PDB entry 6RDR | electron microscopy, 4.10 A resolution (low resolution: residue-level contacts below are approximate; hydrogen-bond / salt-bridge calls are withheld) | chains 1 and 7 of the 31 polymer chains in the assembly

== Chain 1 ==
Protein: ATP synthase associated protein ASA1
Organism: Polytomella sp. Pringsheim 198.80
UniProt: Q85JD5 (Q85JD5_9CHLO); numbering as in UniProt (aligned over 1-618)
Sequence (618 residues; numbered 1 to 618; the number before each row is that of its first residue):
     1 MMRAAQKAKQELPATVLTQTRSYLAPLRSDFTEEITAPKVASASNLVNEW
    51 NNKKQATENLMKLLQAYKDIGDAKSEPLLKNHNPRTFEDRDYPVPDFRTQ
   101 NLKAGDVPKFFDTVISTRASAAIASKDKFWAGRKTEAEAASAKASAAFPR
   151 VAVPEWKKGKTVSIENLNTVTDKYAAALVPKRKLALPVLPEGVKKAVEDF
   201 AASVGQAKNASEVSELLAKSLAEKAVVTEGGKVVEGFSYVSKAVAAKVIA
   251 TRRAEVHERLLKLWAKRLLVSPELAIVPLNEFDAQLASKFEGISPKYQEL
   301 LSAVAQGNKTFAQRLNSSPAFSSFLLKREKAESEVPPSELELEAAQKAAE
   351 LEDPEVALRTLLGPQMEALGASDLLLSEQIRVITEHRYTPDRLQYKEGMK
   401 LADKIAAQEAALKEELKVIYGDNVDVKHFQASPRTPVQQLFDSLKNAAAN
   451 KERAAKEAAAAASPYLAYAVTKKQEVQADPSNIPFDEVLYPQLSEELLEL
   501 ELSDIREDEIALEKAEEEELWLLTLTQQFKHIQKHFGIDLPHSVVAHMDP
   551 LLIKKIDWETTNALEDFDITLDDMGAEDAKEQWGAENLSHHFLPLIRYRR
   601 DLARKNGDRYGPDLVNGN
Not modelled in the structure: 1-22, 618

== Chain 7 ==
Protein: Mitochondrial ATP synthase associated protein ASA7
Organism: Polytomella sp. Pringsheim 198.80
UniProt: D8V7I2 (D8V7I2_9CHLO); numbering as in UniProt (aligned over 1-190)
Sequence (190 residues; row label = number of the first residue in the row):
     1 MSSVRAGVEAGRRDLTTFTFSGLQDAPVAALSGSIKLNVAAKAGKAEVTV
    51 AAGAAKAATQVSAAALRKLSGSKISLAEVARISVLHSSIQNYLLSLSNER
   101 YQLLSQWPDFTTMYGKDFYYRAHPEDLKKFYDAADEYYKLYETVTEFDSL
   151 SALASQVVPNYAARRRSTVHPAIGSTVADGAFTNFLLSKQ
Not modelled in the structure: 1-14

== How chain 1 and chain 7 interact ==
Residue-residue contacts - 99 pairs, chain 1 then chain 7:
  Y23(1) - I82(7)
  Y23(1) - S151(7)
  Y23(1) - A152(7)
  Y23(1) - S155(7)
  L24(1) - S155(7)
  A25(1) - S155(7)
  P26(1) - P159(7)
  R28(1) - P159(7)
  R28(1) - N160(7)
  R28(1) - A163(7)
  R28(1) - R166(7)
  D30(1) - R166(7)
  F31(1) - R166(7)
  F31(1) - T168(7)
  T32(1) - A163(7)
  T32(1) - R164(7)
  T32(1) - R166(7)
  T32(1) - S167(7)
  T32(1) - T168(7)
  E33(1) - T168(7)
  I35(1) - I173(7)
  I35(1) - G174(7)
  I35(1) - A178(7)
  T36(1) - R164(7)
  T36(1) - S175(7)
  L46(1) - R100(7)
  V47(1) - L103(7)
  W50(1) - R100(7)
  W50(1) - L103(7)
  W50(1) - L104(7)
  W50(1) - L140(7)
  K53(1) - E136(7)
  K54(1) - Q106(7)
  K54(1) - W107(7)
  T57(1) - W107(7)
  T57(1) - A133(7)
  L60(1) - K129(7)
  L60(1) - F130(7)
  M61(1) - P108(7)
  M61(1) - D109(7)
  M61(1) - F110(7)
  M61(1) - M113(7)
  L63(1) - D126(7)
  L64(1) - M113(7)
  L64(1) - A122(7)
  L64(1) - L127(7)
  L64(1) - F130(7)
  Q65(1) - M113(7)
  Q65(1) - F118(7)
  Y67(1) - R121(7)
  Y67(1) - A122(7)
  Y67(1) - H123(7)
  Y67(1) - D126(7)
  K68(1) - D117(7)
  K68(1) - F118(7)
  G71(1) - R121(7)
  D72(1) - R121(7)
  E76(1) - R121(7)
  L78(1) - Y120(7)
  L78(1) - R121(7)
  L79(1) - Y120(7)
  H82(1) - Y120(7)
  H82(1) - A122(7)
  W130(1) - A122(7)
  W130(1) - H123(7)
  K134(1) - D126(7)
  P149(1) - P108(7)
  P149(1) - D109(7)
  R150(1) - S105(7)
  R150(1) - Q106(7)
  R150(1) - W107(7)
  R150(1) - P108(7)
  R150(1) - D109(7)
  V151(1) - S105(7)
  V151(1) - W107(7)
  V151(1) - P108(7)
  V151(1) - D109(7)
  V151(1) - Y137(7)
  V153(1) - S105(7)
  V153(1) - Y137(7)
  V153(1) - Y141(7)
  P154(1) - Y101(7)
  P154(1) - Y141(7)
  E155(1) - Q102(7)
  W156(1) - L94(7)
  W156(1) - N98(7)
  W156(1) - Y101(7)
  W156(1) - Q102(7)
  W156(1) - F147(7)
  K157(1) - N98(7)
  K158(1) - S95(7)
  K158(1) - N98(7)
  K158(1) - E99(7)
  D486(1) - K116(7)
  Y490(1) - G115(7)
  Y490(1) - K116(7)
  Y490(1) - D117(7)
  L493(1) - K116(7)
  L493(1) - Y120(7)
Other interface residues (no listed pair), chain 1 (46 interface residues in all): A37, F148
Other interface residues (no listed pair), chain 7 (55 interface residues in all): R81, H86, S97, Y119, K139, V144

== Overview ==
46 residues of chain 1 face 55 of chain 7 across their interface.
Chain 1 is ATP synthase associated protein ASA1 and chain 7 is Mitochondrial ATP synthase associated protein
ASA7, both from Polytomella sp. Pringsheim 198.80; the structure, Cryo-EM structure of Polytomella F-ATP
synthase, Rotary substate 1D, monomer-masked refinement, was determined by electron microscopy together with
6RD4, 6RD5, 6RD6, 6RD7, 6RD8, 6RD9 and 46 further entries from the same study.
